8VLH - chains A and B; structure by X-ray diffraction, 2.40 A resolution.

Chain A (and B):
Molecule: Histone-lysine N-methyltransferase ASH1L
Organism: Homo sapiens
Notes: EC 2.1.1.359, 2.1.1.367; chain B of this document is another copy of the same molecule, construct and numbering; everything in this record applies to it too
UniProt: Q9NR48 (ASH1L_HUMAN); numbering as in UniProt (aligned over 2584-2839)
Sequence (259 residues; numbered 2581 to 2839; the number before each row is that of its first residue):
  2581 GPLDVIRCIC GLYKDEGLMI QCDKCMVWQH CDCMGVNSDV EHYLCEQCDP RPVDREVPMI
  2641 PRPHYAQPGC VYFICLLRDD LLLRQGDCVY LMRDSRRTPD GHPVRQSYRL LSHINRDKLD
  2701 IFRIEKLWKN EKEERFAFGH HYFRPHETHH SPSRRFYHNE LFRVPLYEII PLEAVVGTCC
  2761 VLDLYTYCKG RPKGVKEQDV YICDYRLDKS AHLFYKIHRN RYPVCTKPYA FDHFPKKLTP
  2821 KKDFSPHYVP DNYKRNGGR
Not modelled in the structure: 2581-2582, 2831-2839 (chain B: 2581, 2824-2839)
Sequence notes: expression tag (2581-2583)
Swiss-Prot annotation at these positions:
  - zinc finger: Val2585 to Arg2631 (PHD-type)
  - natural variant: Ala2791 (A2791P: In MRD52)
Ion coordination: Zn2+ site 1: Cys2588, Cys2590, His2610, Cys2613; Zn2+ site 2: Cys2602, Cys2605, Cys2625, Cys2628
From the paper describing this entry:
  - contacts within the chain: Ile2586-Tyr2809 (backbone contact), Asp2595-Lys2807, Arg2635-Asp2660, Glu2636-Lys2709 (salt bridge), Glu2636-Arg2715 (salt bridge), Glu2636-Leu2657 (hydrogen bond), Val2637-Cys2655 (backbone contact), Val2637-Ile2654 (backbone contact), Met2639-Tyr2652 (backbone contact), Arg2642-Cys2650 (hydrogen bond), Cys2590-Arg2664

Interface between chain A and chain B:
Chains A and B do not touch in the deposited assembly.

Overview:
No residue of chain A is in contact with chain B. The Zn2+ site 1 is built by Cys2588(A), Cys2590(A),
His2610(A) and Cys2613(A). The Zn2+ site 2 is built by Cys2602(A), Cys2605(A), Cys2625(A) and Cys2628(A). The
paper reports contacts within the chain involving Ile2586(A), Tyr2809(A) and Asp2595(A) among others.
Chain A and chain B are both Histone-lysine N-methyltransferase ASH1L (Homo sapiens); the structure, Crystal
structure of Ash1L PHD-BAH domains, was determined by X-ray diffraction (same publication as 8VLD and 8VLF).
